2OMV - chains A and B; structure by X-ray diffraction, 1.90 A resolution.

== Chain A ==
Molecule: Internalin-A
From: Listeria monocytogenes
Notes: fragment: internalin domain
Reference sequence: P25146 (INLA_LISMO); residue numbers follow UniProt; this construct covers 36-495
Amino-acid sequence (461 residues; row label = number of the first residue in the row):
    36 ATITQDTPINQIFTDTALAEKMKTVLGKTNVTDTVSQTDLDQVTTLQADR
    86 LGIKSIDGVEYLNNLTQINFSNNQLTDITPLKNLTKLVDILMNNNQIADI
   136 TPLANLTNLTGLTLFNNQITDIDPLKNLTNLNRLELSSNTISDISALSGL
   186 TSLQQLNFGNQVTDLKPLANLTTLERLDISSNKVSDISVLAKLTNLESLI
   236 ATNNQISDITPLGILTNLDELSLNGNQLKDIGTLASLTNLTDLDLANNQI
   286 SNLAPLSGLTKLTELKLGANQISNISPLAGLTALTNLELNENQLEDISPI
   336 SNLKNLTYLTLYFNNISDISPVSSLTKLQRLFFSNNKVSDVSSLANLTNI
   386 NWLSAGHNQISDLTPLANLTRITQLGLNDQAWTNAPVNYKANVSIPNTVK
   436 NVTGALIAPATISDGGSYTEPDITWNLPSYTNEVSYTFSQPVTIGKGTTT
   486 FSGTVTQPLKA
Construct notes: engineered mutation Asn192 (Ser in P25146), Ser369 (Tyr in P25146); cloning artifact (496)
Bound ions: Ca2+ near Asn165 (its only coordinating residue here)

== Chain B ==
Molecule: Epithelial-cadherin
From: Homo sapiens
Notes: fragment: N-terminal domain of human E-cadherin
Reference sequence: P12830 (CADH1_HUMAN); residues 2-101 here correspond to UniProt positions 156-255 (UniProt number = residue number + 154)
Amino-acid sequence (105 residues; numbered -3 to 101; the number before each row is that of its first residue; numbers below 1 keep their minus sign (Gly-3 is residue -3)):
    -3 GPLGSWVIPPISCPENEKGPFPKNLVQIKSNKDKEGKVFYSITGQGADTP
    47 PVGVFIIERETGWLKVTEPLDRERIATYTLFSHAVSSNGNAVEDPMEILI
    97 TVTDQ
Not modelled in the structure: -3, 101
Construct notes: cloning artifact (-3 to 1)
Bound ions: Ca2+: Glu11, Asp67, Glu69

== Chain A / chain B interface ==
Residue-residue contacts (54):
  Arg85(A) - Pro47(B)
  Arg85(A) - Val48(B)  hydrogen bond (side chain-backbone)
  Arg85(A) - Gly49(B)
  Arg85(A) - Val50(B)
  Arg85(A) - Glu64(B)  salt bridge
  Phe150(A) - Phe17(B)
  Phe150(A) - Pro18(B)
  Phe150(A) - Thr63(B)
  Glu170(A) - Pro16(B)
  Glu170(A) - Phe17(B)  hydrogen bond (side chain-backbone)
  Ser172(A) - Pro18(B)
  Gln190(A) - Lys14(B)
  Gln190(A) - Gly15(B)  hydrogen bond (side chain-backbone)
  Gln190(A) - Pro16(B)
  Leu191(A) - Pro16(B)
  Asn192(A) - Pro16(B)
  Asn192(A) - Phe17(B)  hydrogen bond (side chain-backbone)
  Asn192(A) - Pro18(B)
  Arg211(A) - Lys14(B)
  Arg211(A) - Gly15(B)  hydrogen bond (side chain-backbone)
  Arg211(A) - Pro16(B)
  Arg211(A) - Lys19(B)
  Asn259(A) - Gln23(B)  hydrogen bond
  Asn259(A) - Trp59(B)
  Asp279(A) - Trp59(B)
  Lys301(A) - Gln23(B)  hydrogen bond
  Lys301(A) - Trp59(B)
  Glu323(A) - Lys25(B)  salt bridge
  Asn325(A) - Lys25(B)
  Glu326(A) - Lys25(B)  salt bridge
  Glu326(A) - Lys30(B)  salt bridge
  Tyr343(A) - Val3(B)
  Tyr343(A) - Ile4(B)
  Tyr343(A) - Pro5(B)  hydrophobic
  Tyr343(A) - Pro6(B)
  Tyr347(A) - Val3(B)  hydrophobic
  Tyr347(A) - Lys25(B)  hydrogen bond
  Tyr347(A) - Asn27(B)
  Phe348(A) - Lys30(B)
  Arg365(A) - Ile4(B)  hydrogen bond (side chain-backbone)
  Arg365(A) - Pro5(B)
  Arg365(A) - Pro6(B)
  Phe367(A) - Trp2(B)
  Phe367(A) - Val3(B)  hydrophobic
  Phe367(A) - Ile4(B)
  Trp387(A) - Leu-1(B)  hydrophobic
  Trp387(A) - Met92(B)  hydrophobic
  Ser389(A) - Leu-1(B)
  Gln409(A) - Pro-2(B)
  Gln409(A) - Leu-1(B)
  Gln409(A) - Met92(B)
  Leu410(A) - Leu-1(B)
  Gly411(A) - Leu-1(B)
  Thr483(A) - Pro-2(B)
Interface residues without a listed pair, chain A (36 interface residues in all): Asn107, Glu210, Asp213, Ser216, Ile235, Thr237, Asn238, Asn282, Thr345, Ser369, Leu388
Interface residues without a listed pair, chain B (28 interface residues in all): Asn20, Glu54, Thr57
Interface features reported in the paper:
  - residue pairs: Arg85(A)-Glu64(B) (salt bridge), Asn192(A)-Phe17(B) (hydrogen bond), Ser369(A)-Asn27(B) (water-mediated contact)
  - hot spots on chain A (mutagenesis) - Y369S: increased binding to Epithelial-cadherin (chain B)

== In short ==
36 residues of chain A and 28 residues of chain B are in contact, with 9 hydrogen bonds and 4 salt bridges.
Polar contacts include Arg85(A)-Glu64(B), Glu323(A)-Lys25(B) and Glu326(A)-Lys25(B). The authors report a salt
bridge between Arg85(A) and Glu64(B); a hydrogen bond between Asn192(A) and Phe17(B); a water-mediated contact
between Ser369(A) and Asn27(B). From the paper: Y369S of chain A increases binding to Epithelial-cadherin
(chain B).
Here chain A is Internalin-A (Listeria monocytogenes) and chain B is Epithelial-cadherin (Homo sapiens). Entry
2OMV (Crystal structure of InlA S192N Y369S/hEC1 complex) was determined by X-ray diffraction (same
publication as 2OMW and 2OMY).
